PDB entry 4Z8S | X-ray diffraction, 2.36 A resolution | chains A and B

# Chain A
Protein: rRNA N-glycosidase
From: Momordica charantia
Notes: EC 3.2.2.22
UniProtKB: B7X8M2 (B7X8M2_MOMCH); residues 1-247 here correspond to UniProt positions 24-270 (UniProt number = residue number + 23)
Amino-acid sequence (247 residues; row label = number of the first residue in the row):
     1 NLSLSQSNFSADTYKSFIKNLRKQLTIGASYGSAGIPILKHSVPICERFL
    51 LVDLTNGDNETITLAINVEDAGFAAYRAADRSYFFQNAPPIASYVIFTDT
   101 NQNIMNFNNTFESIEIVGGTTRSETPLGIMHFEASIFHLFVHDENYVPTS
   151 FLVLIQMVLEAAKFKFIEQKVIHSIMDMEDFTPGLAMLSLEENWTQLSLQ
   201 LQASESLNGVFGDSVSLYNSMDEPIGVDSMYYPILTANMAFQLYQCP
Cystine bridges: Cys46 forms a disulfide with the same residue of a neighbouring copy of this chain
Glycans and other covalent adducts: N-acetylglucosamine (NAG) linked to Asn108

# Chain B
Protein: rRNA N-glycosidase
From: Momordica charantia
Notes: EC 3.2.2.22
UniProtKB: B7X8M2 (B7X8M2_MOMCH); residues 1-261 here correspond to UniProt positions 287-547 (UniProt number = residue number + 286)
Amino-acid sequence (261 residues; each row starts with the number of its first residue):
     1 NEQCSPQQRTTRISGRDGLCVDVYGALTADGSRVILYPCGQQQNQQWTFY
    51 PDNTIRSLGKCLATSALSSGSNVVITNCDYLRYDDGWMVSSSGTMMNKSS
   101 HLVLTANAATSRTNLTGENNVFAAKQAWRIGNYVEPIVTTIIGLRHMCLE
   151 ATDNDTNVWLESCVKNKTKQYWALYSDDTIRVNNNRNLCVSSSTDSSSKL
   201 IVIRRCDGSINQRWVFTPQGTISNPGYEAVMDVAQNDVYLKKIVLSSATD
   251 KGNGQQWTVFY
Cystine bridges: Cys20-Cys39, Cys61-Cys78, Cys148-Cys163, Cys189-Cys206
Glycans and other covalent adducts: N-acetylglucosamine (NAG) linked to Asn97, Asn114
From the paper describing this entry:
  - conformationally variable residues (loop rearrangement, side-chain flip): Ala106 to Asn114

# Interface between chain A and chain B
Pairs across the interface (67; chain A residue first):
  Ala11(A) - His146(B)
  Asp12(A) - His146(B)  salt bridge
  Lys15(A) - His146(B)
  Ser33(A) - Ser91(B)
  Ala34(A) - Pro218(B)
  Gly35(A) - Pro218(B)
  Ile36(A) - Pro218(B)  hydrophobic
  Lys165(A) - Gly220(B)
  Lys165(A) - Gln256(B)
  Phe166(A) - Phe260(B)  hydrophobic
  Phe166(A) - Tyr261(B)  hydrophobic
  Gln169(A) - Ile142(B)
  Gln169(A) - Phe260(B)
  Lys170(A) - Phe260(B)
  Ile172(A) - His146(B)
  His173(A) - Phe260(B)
  Met176(A) - His146(B)
  Leu190(A) - Tyr261(B)
  Leu199(A) - Gln3(B)
  Leu199(A) - Cys4(B)  hydrophobic
  Ala203(A) - Gln3(B)
  Ala203(A) - Cys4(B)
  Ala203(A) - Pro6(B)
  Ser206(A) - Pro51(B)
  Leu207(A) - Arg9(B)
  Leu207(A) - Phe49(B)
  Leu207(A) - Tyr50(B)
  Leu207(A) - Pro51(B)
  Asn208(A) - Asn53(B)
  Asn208(A) - Trp87(B)  hydrogen bond (side chain-backbone)
  Asn208(A) - Met88(B)
  Asn208(A) - Val89(B)  hydrogen bond (side chain-backbone)
  Val210(A) - Arg9(B)
  Val210(A) - Phe49(B)  hydrophobic
  Val210(A) - Ile130(B)  hydrophobic
  Phe211(A) - Arg9(B)
  Gly212(A) - Pro6(B)
  Gly212(A) - Arg9(B)  hydrogen bond (backbone-side chain)
  Asp213(A) - Arg9(B)
  Ser214(A) - Arg9(B)
  Tyr218(A) - Tyr261(B)
  Asn219(A) - Tyr261(B)
  Ser220(A) - Tyr261(B)  hydrogen bond (side chain-backbone)
  Pro224(A) - Tyr133(B)
  Ile225(A) - Tyr133(B)  hydrophobic
  Gly226(A) - Tyr133(B)
  Asp228(A) - Thr11(B)  hydrogen bond
  Asp228(A) - Gly131(B)
  Asp228(A) - Asn132(B)  hydrogen bond (side chain-backbone)
  Ser229(A) - Ile130(B)  hydrogen bond (side chain-backbone)
  Met230(A) - Ser91(B)
  Tyr231(A) - Val89(B)
  Tyr231(A) - Ser90(B)
  Tyr231(A) - Ser91(B)
  Tyr231(A) - Arg129(B)
  Tyr231(A) - Ile130(B)
  Tyr232(A) - Arg129(B)
  Tyr232(A) - Gly131(B)
  Tyr232(A) - Asn132(B)  hydrogen bond (side chain-backbone)
  Tyr232(A) - Tyr133(B)  hydrogen bond (side chain-backbone)
  Ile234(A) - Ile137(B)  hydrophobic
  Ile234(A) - Tyr261(B)  hydrophobic
  Thr236(A) - Pro218(B)
  Ala237(A) - Phe216(B)  hydrophobic
  Asn238(A) - Tyr261(B)  hydrogen bond
  Gln245(A) - Cys4(B)
  Cys246(A) - Cys4(B)  disulfide
Other interface residues (no listed pair), chain A (44 interface residues in all): Pro233, Pro247
Other interface residues (no listed pair), chain B (39 interface residues in all): Asn1, Ser5, Gln8, Gly93, Arg145, Cys163, Leu174, Thr217, Gln219, Thr258, Val259
Disulfides between the chains: Cys246(A)-Cys4(B)

# Overview
44 residues of chain A face 39 of chain B across their interface; the contacts include 1 disulfide bond, 10
hydrogen bonds and 1 salt bridge. Among the polar pairs are Asp12(A)-His146(B), Asn208(A)-Trp87(B) and
Asn208(A)-Val89(B). Covalently linked N-acetylglucosamine: at Asn108(A). Covalently linked
N-acetylglucosamine: at Asn97(B) and Asn114(B). From the paper: conformational variability at Ala106(B).
Chain A is rRNA N-glycosidase and chain B is rRNA N-glycosidase, both from Momordica charantia; the structure,
Structural studies on a non-toxic homologue of type II RIPs from Momordica charantia (bitter gourd)-Native-1,
was determined by X-ray diffraction (same publication as 4Z9W, 4ZA3, 4ZBV, 4ZFU, 4ZFW, 4ZFY, 4ZGR and 4ZLB).
